Entry 1MEH (X-ray diffraction, 1.95 A resolution); this record covers chain A.

# Chain A
Protein: Inosine-5'-monophosphate dehydrogenase
Organism: Tritrichomonas foetus
Notes: EC 1.1.1.205
Reference sequence: P50097 (IMDH_TRIFO); residues 1-503 here = UniProt positions 1-503
Chain sequence (503 residues; numbered 1 to 503; the number before each row is that of its first residue):
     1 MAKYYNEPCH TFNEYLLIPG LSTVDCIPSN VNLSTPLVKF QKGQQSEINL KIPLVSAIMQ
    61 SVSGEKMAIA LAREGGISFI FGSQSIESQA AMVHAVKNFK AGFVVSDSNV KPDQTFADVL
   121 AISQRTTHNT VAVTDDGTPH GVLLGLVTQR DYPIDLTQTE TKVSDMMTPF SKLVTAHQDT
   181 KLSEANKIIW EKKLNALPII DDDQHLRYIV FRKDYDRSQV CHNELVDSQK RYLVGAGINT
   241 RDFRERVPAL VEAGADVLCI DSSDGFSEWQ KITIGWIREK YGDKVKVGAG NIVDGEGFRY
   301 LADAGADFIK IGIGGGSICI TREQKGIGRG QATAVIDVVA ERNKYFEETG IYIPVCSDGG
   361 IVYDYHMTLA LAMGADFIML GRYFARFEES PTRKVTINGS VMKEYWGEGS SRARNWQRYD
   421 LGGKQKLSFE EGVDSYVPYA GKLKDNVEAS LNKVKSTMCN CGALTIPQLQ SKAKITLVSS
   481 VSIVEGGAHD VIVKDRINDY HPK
Unresolved in the structure: 1, 107-221, 417-429, 484-503
Differences from the reference sequence: modified residue (319)
Modified / non-standard residues: C319 (s-hydroxycysteine; CSO)
Disulfide bonds: C26-C459
Metal / ion sites: K+: G20, S22, D264, F266, N460
Small-molecule neighbours:
  - inosinic acid (IMP): A57, M59, N291, G316, S317, I318, C319, D358, G359, G360, I361, M379, L380, G381, R382, Y405, G407, E408, G409, S410, E431
  - mycophenolic acid (MOA): D261, S262, S263, N291, K310, G312, I313, G314, C319, D358, E408, G409, R414, E431

# Overview
Chain A binds inosinic acid and mycophenolic acid. G20, S22, D264, F266 and N460 coordinate K+.
Chain A is Inosine-5'-monophosphate dehydrogenase (Tritrichomonas foetus); the structure, Inosine
Monophosphate Dehydrogenase (IMPDH) From Tritrichomonas Foetus with IMP and MOA bound, was determined by X-ray
diffraction together with 1ME9, 1MEI and 1MEW from the same study.
